Entry 6WZ5 (electron microscopy, 2.20 A resolution); this record covers chains D and J of the 10 polymer chains in the assembly.

# Chain D
Name: Histone H2B 1.1
From: Xenopus laevis
Reference sequence: P02281 (H2B11_XENLA); residues 1-122 here correspond to UniProt positions 5-126 (UniProt number = residue number + 4)
Sequence (122 residues; row label = number of the first residue in the row):
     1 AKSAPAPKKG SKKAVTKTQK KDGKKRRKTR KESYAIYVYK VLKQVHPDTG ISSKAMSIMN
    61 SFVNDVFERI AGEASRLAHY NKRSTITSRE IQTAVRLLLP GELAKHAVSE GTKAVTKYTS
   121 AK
Disordered / not traced: 1-24
Construct notes: variant Thr29 (Ser33 in P02281)
Swiss-Prot annotation at these positions:
  - modified residue: Lys2 (N6-acetyllysine), Lys9 (N6-acetyllysine), Ser11 (Phosphoserine), Lys12 (N6-acetyllysine), Lys17 (N6-acetyllysine)
  - glycosylation: Ser109 (O-linked (GlcNAc) serine)
  - cross-link: Lys117 (Glycyl lysine isopeptide (Lys-Gly) (interchain with G-Cter in ubiquitin))

# Chain J
Molecule: 167-nt DNA strand
From: synthetic construct
Sequence (167 nucleotides; row label = number of the first residue in the row; numbers below 1 keep their minus sign (DC-83 is residue -83)):
   -83 CTATGATGCC CTGGAGAATC CCGGTGCCGA GGCCGCTCAA TTGGTCGTAG ACAGCTCTAG
   -23 CACCGCTTAA ACGCACGTAC GCGCTGTCCC CCGCGTTTTA ACCGCCAAGG GGATTACTCC
    37 CTAGTCTCCA GGCACGTGTC AGATATATAC ATCCTGTGCA TGTATTG
Disordered / not traced: -83 to -77, 77-83

# Chain D / chain J interface
Residue-residue contacts (18; chain D residue first):
  Lys25(D) with DC-27(J), phosphate contact
  Arg27(D) with DC49(J), base contact; DA50(J), hydrogen bond to the base; DC51(J), phosphate contact
  Lys28(D) with DA50(J), sugar contact; DC51(J), salt bridge to the phosphate
  Thr29(D) with DA50(J), phosphate contact
  Arg30(D) with DG48(J), base contact; DC49(J), phosphate contact; DA50(J), phosphate contact
  Lys31(D) with DC49(J), phosphate contact; DA50(J), hydrogen bond to the phosphate
  Glu32(D) with DC49(J), phosphate contact
  Ser33(D) with DC49(J), hydrogen bond to the phosphate
  Ile36(D) with DG48(J), phosphate contact; DC49(J), phosphate contact
  Tyr37(D) with DG48(J), hydrogen bond to the phosphate
  Lys40(D) with DG48(J), salt bridge to the phosphate
Other interface residues (no listed pair), chain D (13 interface residues in all): Arg26, Thr85
Other interface residues (no listed pair), chain J (6 interface residues in all): DT38

# Summary
Chain D and chain J form an interface of 13 and 6 residues respectively, with 4 hydrogen bonds and 2 salt
bridges. Among the polar pairs are Arg27(D)-DA50(J), Lys31(D)-DA50(J) and Ser33(D)-DC49(J).
Here chain D is Histone H2B 1.1 (Xenopus laevis) and chain J is a 167-nt DNA strand (synthetic construct).
Entry 6WZ5 (Bridging of double-strand DNA break activates PARP2/HPF1 to modify chromatin) was determined by
electron microscopy together with 6WZ9, 6X0L, 6X0M and 6X0N from the same study.
